4G9D - chains A and C of the 3 polymer chains in the assembly; structure by X-ray diffraction, 1.60 A resolution.

== Chain A ==
Name: HLA class I histocompatibility antigen, B-27 alpha chain
From: Homo sapiens
UniProtKB: P03989 (1B27_HUMAN); residues 1-276 here correspond to UniProt positions 25-300 (UniProt number = residue number + 24)
Sequence (276 residues; each row starts with the number of its first residue):
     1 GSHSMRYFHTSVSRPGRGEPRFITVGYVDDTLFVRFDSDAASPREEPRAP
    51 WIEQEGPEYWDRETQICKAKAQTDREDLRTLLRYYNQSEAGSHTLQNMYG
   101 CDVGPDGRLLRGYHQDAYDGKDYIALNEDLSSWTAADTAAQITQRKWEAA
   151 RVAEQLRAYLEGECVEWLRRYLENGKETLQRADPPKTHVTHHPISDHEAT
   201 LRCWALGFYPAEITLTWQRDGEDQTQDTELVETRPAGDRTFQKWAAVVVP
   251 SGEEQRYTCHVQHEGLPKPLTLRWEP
Disulfides: C101-C164, C203-C259

== Chain C ==
Name: P24
UniProtKB: Q9YXW1 (Q9YXW1_9HIV1); residues 1-10 here correspond to UniProt positions 99-108 (UniProt number = residue number + 98)
Sequence (10 residues; numbered 1 to 10; the number before each row is that of its first residue):
     1 KRWIILGLNK

== Chain A / chain C interface ==
Residue-residue contacts (40; chain A residue first):
  Y7(A) - K1(C)  hydrogen bond (side chain-backbone)
  Y7(A) - R2(C)
  H9(A) - R2(C)  hydrogen bond
  T24(A) - R2(C)  hydrogen bond
  E45(A) - R2(C)  salt bridge
  R62(A) - K1(C)
  R62(A) - I4(C)
  E63(A) - K1(C)
  E63(A) - R2(C)  hydrogen bond (side chain-backbone)
  I66(A) - R2(C)
  I66(A) - W3(C)
  I66(A) - I4(C)  hydrophobic
  C67(A) - R2(C)  hydrogen bond
  T73(A) - L8(C)
  T73(A) - N9(C)
  E76(A) - N9(C)  hydrogen bond
  D77(A) - N9(C)  hydrogen bond
  D77(A) - K10(C)  salt bridge
  T80(A) - K10(C)
  Y84(A) - K10(C)  hydrogen bond (side chain-backbone)
  Y99(A) - R2(C)
  Y99(A) - W3(C)  hydrogen bond (side chain-backbone)
  H114(A) - W3(C)
  D116(A) - K10(C)  salt bridge
  Y123(A) - K10(C)
  T143(A) - K10(C)  hydrogen bond (side chain-backbone)
  K146(A) - K10(C)  hydrogen bond (side chain-backbone)
  W147(A) - L8(C)
  W147(A) - N9(C)  hydrogen bond (side chain-backbone)
  W147(A) - K10(C)
  V152(A) - W3(C)  hydrophobic
  V152(A) - L8(C)  hydrophobic
  Q155(A) - I5(C)
  L156(A) - W3(C)  hydrophobic
  Y159(A) - K1(C)  hydrogen bond (side chain-backbone)
  Y159(A) - R2(C)
  Y159(A) - W3(C)
  E163(A) - K1(C)  salt bridge
  W167(A) - K1(C)
  Y171(A) - K1(C)  hydrogen bond (side chain-backbone)
Interface residues without a listed pair, chain A (34 interface residues in all): M5, V25, V34, Y59, K70, L81, L95

== Summary ==
34 residues of chain A face 8 of chain C across their interface; the contacts include 14 hydrogen bonds and 4
salt bridges. Polar pairs include E45(A)-R2(C), D77(A)-K10(C) and D116(A)-K10(C).
Chain A is HLA class I histocompatibility antigen, B-27 alpha chain (Homo sapiens) and chain C is P24; the
structure, Crystal Structure of HLA B2705-KK10, was determined by X-ray diffraction together with 4G8G, 4G8I
and 4G9F from the same study.
